9FVN - chains A and P; structure by X-ray diffraction, 1.50 A resolution.

Chain A:
Molecule: 14-3-3 protein sigma
From: Homo sapiens
UniProt: P31947 (1433S_HUMAN); numbering as in UniProt (aligned over 1-231)
Chain sequence (236 residues; row label = number of the first residue in the row; numbers below 1 keep their minus sign (Gly-4 is residue -4)):
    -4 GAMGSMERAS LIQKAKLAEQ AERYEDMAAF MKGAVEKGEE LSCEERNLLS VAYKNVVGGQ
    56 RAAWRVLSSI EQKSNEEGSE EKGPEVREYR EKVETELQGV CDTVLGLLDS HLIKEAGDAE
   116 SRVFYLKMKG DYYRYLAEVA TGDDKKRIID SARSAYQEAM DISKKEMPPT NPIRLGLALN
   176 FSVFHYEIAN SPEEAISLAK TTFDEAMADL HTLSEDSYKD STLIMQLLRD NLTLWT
Not modelled in the structure: 71-76
Covalent attachments: compound A1IGH linked to Lys122
Differences from the reference sequence: expression tag (-4 to 0)
Residues lining bound ligands: A1IGH (2-[4-[1-(3-bromanyl-4-methyl-phenyl)benzimidazol-2-yl]phenoxy]ethanol): Cys38, Asn42, Ser45, Phe119, Pro167, Ile168, Gly171, Asp215, Leu218, Ile219, Leu222
Swiss-Prot annotation at these positions:
  - site (Interaction with phosphoserine on interacting protein): Arg56, Arg129
  - modified residue (Phosphoserine): Ser5, Ser74

Chain P:
Molecule: Microtubule-associated protein tau
UniProt: P10636 (TAU_HUMAN); residues 210-222 here correspond to UniProt positions 527-539 (UniProt number = residue number + 317)
Chain sequence (13 residues; each row starts with the number of its first residue):
   210 SRTPSLPTPP TRE
Not modelled in the structure: 210-211, 219-222
Modified positions: Ser214 (phosphoserine; SEP)
Swiss-Prot annotation at these positions:
  - modified residue: Thr212 (Phosphothreonine), Ser214 (Phosphoserine), Thr217 (Phosphothreonine)

How chain A and chain P interact:
Contacting residue pairs (20; chain A residue first):
  Val46(A) - Pro218(P)
  Lys49(A) - Thr217(P)
  Asn50(A) - Thr217(P)
  Arg56(A) - Ser214(P)
  Lys122(A) - Leu215(P)
  Arg129(A) - Ser214(P)
  Tyr130(A) - Ser214(P)
  Leu174(A) - Ser214(P)
  Leu174(A) - Leu215(P)
  Asn175(A) - Ser214(P)
  Asn175(A) - Leu215(P)  hydrogen bond (side chain-backbone)
  Val178(A) - Thr212(P)
  Val178(A) - Pro213(P)
  Tyr181(A) - Thr212(P)
  Glu182(A) - Thr212(P)  hydrogen bond
  Leu222(A) - Leu215(P)  hydrophobic
  Leu222(A) - Pro216(P)
  Asn226(A) - Thr212(P)
  Asn226(A) - Pro213(P)  hydrogen bond (side chain-backbone)
  Trp230(A) - Thr212(P)  hydrogen bond
Other interface residues (no listed pair), chain A (18 interface residues in all): Gly171, Ile219, Leu229

Summary:
18 residues of chain A and 7 residues of chain P are in contact; the contacts include 4 hydrogen bonds. Polar
pairs include Asn175(A)-Leu215(P), Glu182(A)-Thr212(P) and Asn226(A)-Pro213(P). Ligands of chain P: compound
A1IGH. Compound A1IGH is covalently linked to Lys122(A).
Chain A is 14-3-3 protein sigma (Homo sapiens) and chain P is Microtubule-associated protein tau; the
structure, Crystal structure of 14-3-3 sigma in complex with Tau pS214 peptide and covalent stabilizer NZ4,
was determined by X-ray diffraction.
